4UE1 - chains C and H; structure by X-ray diffraction, 1.45 A resolution.

[Chain C]
Protein: E3 ubiquitin-protein ligase MDM2
Organism: Homo sapiens
Notes: EC 6.3.2.-; fragment: p53 binding domain, residues 17-125
Reference sequence: Q00987 (MDM2_HUMAN); numbering as in UniProt (aligned over 17-125)
Chain sequence (114 residues; numbered 12 to 125; the number before each row is that of its first residue):
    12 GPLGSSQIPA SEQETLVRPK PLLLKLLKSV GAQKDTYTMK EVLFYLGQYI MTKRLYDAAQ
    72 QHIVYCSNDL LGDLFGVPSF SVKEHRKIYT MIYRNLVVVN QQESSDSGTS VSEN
Not modelled in the structure: 12-16, 113-125
Differences from the reference sequence: expression tag (12-16); engineered mutation Ala69 (Glu in Q00987), Ala70 (Lys in Q00987)
Swiss-Prot annotation at these positions:
  - mutagenesis: Gly58 (G58A: No effect on its ability to induce apoptosis)

[Chain H]
Protein: Ys-01
Chain sequence (16 residues; row label = number of the first residue in the row):
    16 XTSFXEYWXL LPENFX
Not modelled in the structure: 28-31
Modified residues: ACE (acetyl group) at position 16, 2JN (2-methyl-D-norleucine) at position 20, 2JN (2-methyl-D-norleucine) at position 24, NH2 (amino group) at position 31
Covalently attached groups: covalent link 2JN_20-2JN_24
What the authors report for this chain:
  - mutagenesis - P27S: unchanged binding to E3 ubiquitin-protein ligase MDM2 (chain C)

[Chain C / chain H interface]
Residue-residue contacts (26; chain C residue first):
  Gln24(C) with Pro27(H)
  Leu54(C) with Trp23(H), hydrogen bond (backbone-side chain); Leu26(H), hydrophobic; Pro27(H), hydrophobic
  Phe55(C) with 2JN_24(H)
  Leu57(C) with Trp23(H), hydrophobic
  Gly58(C) with Phe19(H); Trp23(H)
  Ile61(C) with Phe19(H), hydrophobic
  Met62(C) with Phe19(H), hydrophobic; 2JN_20(H)
  Tyr67(C) with Phe19(H), hydrophobic
  Gln72(C) with Thr17(H); Ser18(H); Phe19(H), hydrogen bond (side chain-backbone); Tyr22(H)
  His73(C) with Tyr22(H)
  Val75(C) with Phe19(H), hydrophobic
  Val93(C) with Phe19(H), hydrophobic; Tyr22(H); Trp23(H), hydrophobic
  Lys94(C) with Tyr22(H)
  His96(C) with Leu25(H); Leu26(H)
  Tyr100(C) with Leu26(H), hydrogen bond (side chain-backbone); Pro27(H)
Also at the interface, not in a pair above, chain C (17 interface residues in all): Phe91, Ile99

[Overview]
Chain C and chain H form an interface of 17 and 10 residues respectively; the contacts include 3 hydrogen
bonds. Polar contacts include Leu54(C)-Trp23(H), Gln72(C)-Phe19(H) and Tyr100(C)-Leu26(H). Curated annotation
(UniProt) lists one mutagenesis site on chain C. The paper reports that P27S of chain H leaves binding to E3
ubiquitin-protein ligase MDM2 (chain C) unchanged.
Here chain C is E3 ubiquitin-protein ligase MDM2 (Homo sapiens) and chain H is Ys-01. Entry 4UE1 (Structure of
the stapled peptide YS-01 bound to MDM2) was determined by X-ray diffraction (same publication as 4UD7).
